PDB entry 8Y1K | electron microscopy, 3.10 A resolution | chains F and H of the 10 polymer chains in the assembly

# Chain F
Name: TdpA
Source organism: Thermus antranikianii DSM 12462
Amino-acid sequence (586 residues; row label = number of the first residue in the row):
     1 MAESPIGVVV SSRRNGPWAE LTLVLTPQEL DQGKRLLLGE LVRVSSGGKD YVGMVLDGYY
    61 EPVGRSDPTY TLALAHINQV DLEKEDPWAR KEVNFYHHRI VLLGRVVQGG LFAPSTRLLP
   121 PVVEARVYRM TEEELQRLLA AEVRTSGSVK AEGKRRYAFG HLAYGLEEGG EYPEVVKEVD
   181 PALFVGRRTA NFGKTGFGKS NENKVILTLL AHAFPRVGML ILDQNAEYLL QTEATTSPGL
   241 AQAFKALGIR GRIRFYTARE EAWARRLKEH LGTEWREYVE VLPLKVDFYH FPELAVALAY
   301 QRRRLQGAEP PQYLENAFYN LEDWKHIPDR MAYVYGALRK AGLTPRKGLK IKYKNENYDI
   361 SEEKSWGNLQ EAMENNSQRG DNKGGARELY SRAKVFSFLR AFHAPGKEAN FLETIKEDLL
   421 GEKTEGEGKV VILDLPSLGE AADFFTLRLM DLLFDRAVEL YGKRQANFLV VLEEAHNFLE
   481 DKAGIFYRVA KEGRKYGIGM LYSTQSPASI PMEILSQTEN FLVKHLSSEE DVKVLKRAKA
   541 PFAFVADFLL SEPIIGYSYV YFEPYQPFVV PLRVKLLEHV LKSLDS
Unresolved in the structure: 1-2, 142-156, 374-382
Small-molecule neighbours: AMP-PNP (ANP; phosphoaminophosphonic acid-adenylate ester): K194, T195, G196, F197, G198, K199, S200, N201, T235, T236, Q505, I555, G556, V574, K575, L576

# Chain H
Name: TdpB
Source organism: Thermus antranikianii DSM 12462
Amino-acid sequence (375 residues; each row starts with the number of its first residue):
     1 MPYAGEGSNP LGLKDFLDDL RLDHYQDLLR ELDELYQKLK QERQVPLHGD GEAYPLLTLT
    61 VDGGEGRAFE ELPLLSFGLV RVAAVGVKGF RLPSIAHLLP GYEVLRDPKG YLEGLLERSE
   121 ESPAADALKT FFRATGISLE DLGEYYTKDL RAFMGIFRDV LEWAYLVWGV EKVLQESYKD
   181 YLFIKDGRLA QLGVRESFRS KLQNYFARKH LLLAGVTKRS RLLAEGLTSL VMARLFAEAR
   241 GTFVLQVPQE LMEKAYRYER QWNADLEGAF VMGRRYVARL LEDTFRPQEG VAIFDLPPYL
   301 GEEDAVKVAR SLRAHRSVLY GGSVGTVVEA HGRASVARSI PRRMEEEILA RFRKAFGEDL
   361 AKKLTEWLRL ADRED
Unresolved in the structure: 1-10, 221-224, 373-375

# How chain F and chain H interact
Pairs across the interface (8; chain F residue first):
  P27(F) with F285(H)
  Q28(F) with D283(H); F285(H)
  W88(F) with R286(H); P287(H)
  K91(F) with F285(H)
  E92(F) with R286(H), salt bridge
  F95(F) with F285(H), hydrophobic
Interface residues without a listed pair, chain F (8 interface residues in all): T26, R65
Interface residues without a listed pair, chain H (5 interface residues in all): T284

# In short
8 residues of chain F and 5 residues of chain H are in contact, with 1 salt bridge. Its one salt-bridged
contact is E92(F)-R286(H). Chain F binds AMP-PNP.
Here chain F is TdpA and chain H is TdpB, both from Thermus antranikianii DSM 12462. Entry 8Y1K (The cryo-EM
structure of TdpAB in complex with AMPPNP and PT-DNA) was determined by electron microscopy (same publication
as 8WET and 8WFD).
